Entry 8PS1 (electron microscopy, 2.80 A resolution); this record covers chains A and B of the 3 polymer chains in the assembly.

# Chain A (and B)
Protein: Fatty acid synthase subunit alpha
Source organism: Saccharomyces cerevisiae
Notes: EC 2.3.1.86, 1.1.1.100, 2.3.1.41; chain B of this document is another copy of the same molecule, construct and numbering; everything in this record applies to it too
Reference sequence: P19097 (FAS2_YEAST); numbering as in UniProt (aligned over 1-1887)
Amino-acid sequence (1887 residues; each row starts with the number of its first residue):
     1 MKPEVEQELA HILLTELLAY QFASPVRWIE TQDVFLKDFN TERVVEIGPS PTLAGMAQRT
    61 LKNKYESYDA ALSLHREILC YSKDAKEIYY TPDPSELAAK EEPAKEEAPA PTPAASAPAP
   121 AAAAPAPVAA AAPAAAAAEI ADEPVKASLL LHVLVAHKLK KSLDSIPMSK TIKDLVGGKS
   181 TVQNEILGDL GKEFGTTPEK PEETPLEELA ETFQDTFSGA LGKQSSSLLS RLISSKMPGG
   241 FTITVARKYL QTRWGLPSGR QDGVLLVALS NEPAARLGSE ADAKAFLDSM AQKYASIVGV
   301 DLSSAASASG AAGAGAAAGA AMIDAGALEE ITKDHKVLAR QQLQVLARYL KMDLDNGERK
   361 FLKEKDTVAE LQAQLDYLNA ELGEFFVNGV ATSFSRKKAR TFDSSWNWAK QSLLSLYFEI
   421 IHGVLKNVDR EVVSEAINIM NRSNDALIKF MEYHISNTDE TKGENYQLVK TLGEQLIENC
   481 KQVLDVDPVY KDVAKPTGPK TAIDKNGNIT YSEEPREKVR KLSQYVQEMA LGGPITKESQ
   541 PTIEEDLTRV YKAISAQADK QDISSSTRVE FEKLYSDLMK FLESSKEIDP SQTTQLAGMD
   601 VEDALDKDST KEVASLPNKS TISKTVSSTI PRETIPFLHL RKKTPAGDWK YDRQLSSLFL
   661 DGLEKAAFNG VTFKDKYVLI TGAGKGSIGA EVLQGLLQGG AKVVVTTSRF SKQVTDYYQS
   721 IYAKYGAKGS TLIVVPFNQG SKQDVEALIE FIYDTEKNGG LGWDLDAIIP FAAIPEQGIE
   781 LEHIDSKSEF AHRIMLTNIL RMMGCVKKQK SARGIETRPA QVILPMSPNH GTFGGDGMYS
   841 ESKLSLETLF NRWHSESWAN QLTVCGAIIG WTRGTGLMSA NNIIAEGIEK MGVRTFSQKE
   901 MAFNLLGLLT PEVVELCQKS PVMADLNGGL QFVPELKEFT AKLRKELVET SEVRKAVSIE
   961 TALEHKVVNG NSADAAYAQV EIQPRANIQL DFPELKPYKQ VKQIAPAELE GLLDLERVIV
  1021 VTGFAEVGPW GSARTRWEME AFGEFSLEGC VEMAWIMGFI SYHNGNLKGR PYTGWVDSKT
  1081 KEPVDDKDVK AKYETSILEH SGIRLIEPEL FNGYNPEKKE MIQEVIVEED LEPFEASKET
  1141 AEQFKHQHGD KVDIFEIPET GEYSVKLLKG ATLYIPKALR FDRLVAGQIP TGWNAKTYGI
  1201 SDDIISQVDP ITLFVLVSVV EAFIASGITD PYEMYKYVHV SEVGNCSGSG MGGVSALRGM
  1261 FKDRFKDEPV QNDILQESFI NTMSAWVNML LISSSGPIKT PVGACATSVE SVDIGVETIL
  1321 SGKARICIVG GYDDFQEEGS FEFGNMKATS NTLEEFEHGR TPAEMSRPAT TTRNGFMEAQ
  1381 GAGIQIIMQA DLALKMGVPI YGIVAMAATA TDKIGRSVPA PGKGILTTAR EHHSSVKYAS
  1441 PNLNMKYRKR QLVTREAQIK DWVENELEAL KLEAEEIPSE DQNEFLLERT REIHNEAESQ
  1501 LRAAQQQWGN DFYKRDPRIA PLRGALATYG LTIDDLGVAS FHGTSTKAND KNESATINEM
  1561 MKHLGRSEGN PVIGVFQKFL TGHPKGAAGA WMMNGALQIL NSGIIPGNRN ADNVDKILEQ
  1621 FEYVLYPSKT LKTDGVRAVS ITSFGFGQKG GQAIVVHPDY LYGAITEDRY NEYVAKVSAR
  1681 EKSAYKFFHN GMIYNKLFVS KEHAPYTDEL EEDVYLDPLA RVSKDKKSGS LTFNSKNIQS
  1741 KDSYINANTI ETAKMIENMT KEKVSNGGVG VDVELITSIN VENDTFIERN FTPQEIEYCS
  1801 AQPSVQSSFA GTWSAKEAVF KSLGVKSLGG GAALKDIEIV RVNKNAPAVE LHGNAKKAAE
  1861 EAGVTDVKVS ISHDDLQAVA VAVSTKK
Disordered / not traced: 95-327, 540-601, 1826-1832, 1887 (chain B: 1-139, 303-1887)
Ligand contacts:
  - coenzyme A (COA): Thr-52, Met-56, Arg-59
  - NADP (NAP; NADP nicotinamide-adenine-dinucleotide phosphate): Gly-682, Gly-684, Gly-686, Ser-687, Ile-688, Thr-706, Thr-707, Ser-708, Arg-709, Tyr-718, Phe-737, Asn-738, Gln-739, Gly-740, Phe-771, Ala-772, Ala-773, Ile-774, Phe-790, Ile-794, Met-795, Pro-825, Met-826, Ser-827, Tyr-839, Lys-843, Ile-869, Gly-870, Trp-871, Thr-872, Thr-875, Gly-876, Leu-877, Met-878
Curated features (UniProtKB/Swiss-Prot):
  - active site (For beta-ketoacyl synthase activity): Cys-1305, His-1542, His-1583
  - binding site (acetyl-CoA): Asp-1772 to Glu-1774, Tyr-1798, Ser-1808, Glu-1817 to Ser-1827, Arg-1841 to Lys-1844, Ile-1871 to His-1873
  - binding site (Mg(2+)): Asp-1772, Val-1773, Glu-1774, Ser-1872, His-1873
  - modified residue: Ser-50 (Phosphoserine), Ser-180 (O-(pantetheine 4'-phosphoryl)serine), Ser-523 (Phosphoserine), Ser-958 (Phosphoserine), Ser-1440 (Phosphoserine)
  - cross-link: Lys-37 (Glycyl lysine isopeptide (Lys-Gly) (interchain with G-Cter in ubiquitin))

# How chain A and chain B interact
Contacting residue pairs (8):
  Glu-1135(A) / Thr-242(B)  hydrogen bond
  Glu-1135(A) / Thr-244(B)  hydrogen bond
  Ser-1137(A) / Ser-230(B)
  Glu-1139(A) / Lys-223(B)  salt bridge
  Thr-1160(A) / Thr-244(B)
  Glu-1162(A) / Ile-243(B)
  Asn-1272(A) / Glu-185(B)
  Met-1289(A) / Lys-179(B)
Other interface residues (no listed pair), chain A (9 interface residues in all): Asp-1267, Trp-1286
Other interface residues (no listed pair), chain B (8 interface residues in all): Arg-231

# Summary
9 residues of chain A face 8 of chain B across their interface, with 2 hydrogen bonds and 1 salt bridge. Polar
contacts include Glu-1139(A)/Lys-223(B), Glu-1135(A)/Thr-242(B) and Glu-1135(A)/Thr-244(B). Chain A binds NADP
and coenzyme A.
Chain A and chain B are both Fatty acid synthase subunit alpha (Saccharomyces cerevisiae); the structure,
Asymmetric unit of the yeast fatty acid synthase in the non-rotated state with ACP at the ..., was determined
by electron microscopy, deposited together with 8PRV, 8PRW, 8PS2, 8PS8, 8PS9, 8PSA and 7 further entries.
